Entry 5N9J (X-ray diffraction, 3.40 A resolution); this record covers chains A and W of the 15 polymer chains in the assembly.

Chain A:
Protein: Mediator of RNA polymerase II transcription subunit 14
From: Schizosaccharomyces pombe
UniProtKB: Q9P7Y4 (MED14_SCHPO); residue numbers follow UniProt; this construct covers 2-580
Amino-acid sequence (591 residues; numbered -10 to 580; the number before each row is that of its first residue; numbers below 1 keep their minus sign (Met-10 is residue -10)):
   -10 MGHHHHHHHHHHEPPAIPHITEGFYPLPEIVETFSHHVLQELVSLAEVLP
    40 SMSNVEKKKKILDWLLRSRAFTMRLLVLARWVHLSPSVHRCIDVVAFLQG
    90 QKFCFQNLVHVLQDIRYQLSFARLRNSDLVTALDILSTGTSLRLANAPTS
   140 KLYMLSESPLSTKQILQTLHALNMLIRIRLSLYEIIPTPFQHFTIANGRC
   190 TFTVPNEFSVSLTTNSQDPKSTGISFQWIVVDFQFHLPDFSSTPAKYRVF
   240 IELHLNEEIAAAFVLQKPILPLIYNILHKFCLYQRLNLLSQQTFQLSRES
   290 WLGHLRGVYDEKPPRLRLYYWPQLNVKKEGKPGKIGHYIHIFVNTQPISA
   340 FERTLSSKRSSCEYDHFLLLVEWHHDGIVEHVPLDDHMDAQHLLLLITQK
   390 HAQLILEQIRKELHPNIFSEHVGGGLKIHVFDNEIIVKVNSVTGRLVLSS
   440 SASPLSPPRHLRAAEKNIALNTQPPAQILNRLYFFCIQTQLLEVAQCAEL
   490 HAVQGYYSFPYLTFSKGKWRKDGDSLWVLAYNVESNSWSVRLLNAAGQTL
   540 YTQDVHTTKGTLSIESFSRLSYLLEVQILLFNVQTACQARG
Unresolved in the structure: -10 to 1, 316-324, 577-580
Construct notes: initiating methionine (-10); expression tag (-9 to 1)

Chain W:
Protein: Mediator of RNA polymerase II transcription subunit 17
From: Schizosaccharomyces pombe
UniProtKB: P87306 (MED17_SCHPO); residues 1-545 here = UniProt positions 1-545
Amino-acid sequence (545 residues; row label = number of the first residue in the row):
     1 MAEEANKDADISSLSLSLDPEIIGGQNNFLENNLQQIFQKIIQERGPFRD
    51 LKEEDLQKELQKESIKDESSAKSSETENVLEFATLDSKRNVNDTEVESMD
   101 SQAYKKELIEQIMIAQTECSLALDMTSLLLSKFKENSIETISPFLKSTVP
   151 PSSLQFSRSQPPESKESDATLAKCWKEKSLTSSCKFLFEAKERLTSVVET
   201 EHEYYTELVKVKEASWPLFNSQGSNHLSVQYSCLGGISLGLGLIRMKPES
   251 KSFEVQSSLLYSQAALKISILNKDRDEIGSSTWSWPSQNCNSVLLKDIYK
   301 LQEILFEMDIWNSLLQEAQSCGNQGVNFTGDEILVPISDDHVVRITLETS
   351 SKNTESGFTEDKKSNEDTSTNFVTIKQEKELLKCLCDTLNAIAHILFLKH
   401 CRKSDRRSQQPELYMAIDANAPLILRPLIFYYNLNQESLEFQRWLKQRDI
   451 SFKFMPNYPWEKAKDFLELENSLSINRLSISWRIMVSNFEPAIFIQHTPT
   501 LHGTDKSVWRCKDQYSSNQFSSLKNVCQYIEHHINSLSRRSKKTE
Unresolved in the structure: 1-16, 30-32, 67-83, 91-98, 353-377, 407-412, 539-545

How chain A and chain W interact:
Pairs across the interface - 76 pairs, chain A then chain W:
  Leu122(A) - Ile23(W)  hydrophobic
  Ser145(A) - Lys40(W)
  Glu146(A) - Lys40(W)  hydrogen bond (backbone-side chain)
  Ser147(A) - Lys40(W)  hydrogen bond (backbone-side chain)
  Ser147(A) - Glu44(W)
  Pro148(A) - Lys40(W)  hydrogen bond (backbone-side chain)
  Leu149(A) - Lys40(W)
  Leu149(A) - Glu44(W)
  Thr151(A) - Arg45(W)
  Thr151(A) - Leu60(W)
  Lys152(A) - Leu60(W)
  Ile154(A) - Leu56(W)  hydrophobic
  Leu155(A) - Leu56(W)  hydrophobic
  Leu155(A) - Gln57(W)
  His159(A) - Glu53(W)  salt bridge
  Asn186(A) - Leu51(W)
  Asn186(A) - Lys52(W)
  Asn186(A) - Glu53(W)  hydrogen bond
  Arg188(A) - Phe48(W)  hydrogen bond (side chain-backbone)
  Arg188(A) - Arg49(W)  hydrogen bond (side chain-backbone)
  Arg188(A) - Asp50(W)
  Arg188(A) - Leu51(W)  hydrogen bond (side chain-backbone)
  Asn204(A) - Arg49(W)  hydrogen bond
  Gln206(A) - Phe48(W)
  Asp207(A) - Phe38(W)
  Pro208(A) - Leu34(W)
  Pro208(A) - Gln35(W)
  Pro208(A) - Phe38(W)  hydrophobic
  Lys209(A) - Leu34(W)
  Ser210(A) - Asn33(W)  hydrogen bond
  Ser210(A) - Leu34(W)
  Ser210(A) - Gln35(W)  hydrogen bond
  Ile213(A) - Leu34(W)  hydrophobic
  Asp228(A) - Arg49(W)  hydrogen bond (backbone-side chain)
  Phe229(A) - Arg49(W)  hydrogen bond (backbone-side chain)
  Ser230(A) - Arg49(W)  hydrogen bond
  Arg237(A) - Arg49(W)
  Glu288(A) - Asn312(W)  hydrogen bond (backbone-side chain)
  Gln380(A) - Gly330(W)
  His381(A) - Asp331(W)  salt bridge
  Leu384(A) - Gly330(W)
  Thr432(A) - Gln319(W)
  Arg434(A) - Ile417(W)
  Val436(A) - Gly322(W)
  Val436(A) - Asn323(W)
  Leu437(A) - Asn323(W)
  Ser438(A) - Asn323(W)
  Pro443(A) - Asn323(W)
  Pro443(A) - Gln324(W)
  Leu444(A) - Gln324(W)
  Leu444(A) - Ile429(W)  hydrophobic
  Leu444(A) - Tyr432(W)  hydrophobic
  Ser445(A) - Asn433(W)
  Pro446(A) - Asn323(W)
  Arg448(A) - Met415(W)
  Arg448(A) - Gly503(W)
  Arg448(A) - Thr504(W)
  Arg451(A) - Gln324(W)
  Arg451(A) - His502(W)
  Glu454(A) - Asn323(W)
  Glu454(A) - Ile417(W)
  Lys455(A) - Met415(W)
  Lys455(A) - Ile417(W)
  Glu482(A) - Phe520(W)
  Glu482(A) - Ser521(W)  hydrogen bond
  Glu482(A) - Asn525(W)  hydrogen bond
  Val483(A) - Asn525(W)
  Val483(A) - Gln528(W)
  Gln485(A) - Asn518(W)
  Gln485(A) - Gln519(W)
  Cys486(A) - Phe520(W)  hydrophobic
  Cys486(A) - Tyr529(W)  hydrophobic
  Cys486(A) - His532(W)
  Ser552(A) - Gln528(W)
  Ile553(A) - Gln528(W)  hydrogen bond (backbone-side chain)
  Ile553(A) - His532(W)
Other interface residues (no listed pair), chain A (56 interface residues in all): Ser130, Leu158, Leu161, Ser289, His293, Asn429, Val431, Ala452, Ala458
Other interface residues (no listed pair), chain W (52 interface residues in all): Gly25, Asn28, Ile41, Glu63, Ser64, Gly325, Phe328, Pro336, Ile337, Leu501, Lys506, Ser522

Summary:
Chain A and chain W form an interface of 56 and 52 residues respectively, with 17 hydrogen bonds and 2 salt
bridges. Polar contacts include His159(A)-Glu53(W), His381(A)-Asp331(W) and Glu146(A)-Lys40(W).
Chain A is Mediator of RNA polymerase II transcription subunit 14 and chain W is Mediator of RNA polymerase II
transcription subunit 17, both from Schizosaccharomyces pombe; the structure, Core Mediator of transcriptional
regulation, was determined by X-ray diffraction.
